Entry 7M99 (electron microscopy, 3.20 A resolution); this record covers chains A and G of the 10 polymer chains in the assembly.

Chain A (and G):
Name: TnsC
Organism: Scytonema hofmannii
Notes: chain G of this document is another copy of the same molecule, construct and numbering; everything in this record applies to it too
Chain sequence (276 residues; each row starts with the number of its first residue):
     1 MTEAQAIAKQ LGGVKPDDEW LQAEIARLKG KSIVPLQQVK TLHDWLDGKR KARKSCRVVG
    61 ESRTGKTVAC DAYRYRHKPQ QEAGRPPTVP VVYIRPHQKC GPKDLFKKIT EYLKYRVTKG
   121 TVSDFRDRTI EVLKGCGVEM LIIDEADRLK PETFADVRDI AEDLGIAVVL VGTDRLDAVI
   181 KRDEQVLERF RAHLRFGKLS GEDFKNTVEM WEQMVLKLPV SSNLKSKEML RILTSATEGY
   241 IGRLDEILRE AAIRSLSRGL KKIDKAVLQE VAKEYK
Unresolved in the structure: 1-18, 276
From the paper describing this entry:
  - catalytic residues: Glu145
  - binding site for ATP-gamma-S: Gln185, Arg189
  - self-association interface (contacts with another copy of this molecule): Gln185, Arg189
  - binding site for the 21-nt DNA strand: Lys103, Thr121

How chain A and chain G interact:
Contacting residue pairs (14):
  Gly84(A) with Arg195(G)
  Arg85(A) with His193(G), hydrogen bond (side chain-backbone)
  Pro86(A) with Arg195(G)
  Lys114(A) with Glu61(G); Arg195(G), hydrogen bond (backbone-side chain); Lys198(G)
  Tyr115(A) with Arg195(G)
  Arg116(A) with Glu61(G), salt bridge; Asp174(G); Tyr240(G), hydrogen bond
  Arg128(A) with Asp174(G), salt bridge; Asp177(G), salt bridge; Lys181(G)
  Glu131(A) with Lys181(G), salt bridge
Also at the interface, not in a pair above, chain A (9 interface residues in all): Thr118
Also at the interface, not in a pair above, chain G (12 interface residues in all): Thr41, Arg175, Ala178, Leu194

Summary:
9 residues of chain A face 12 of chain G across their interface; the contacts include 3 hydrogen bonds and 4
salt bridges. Among the polar pairs are Arg116(A)-Glu61(G), Arg128(A)-Asp174(G) and Arg128(A)-Asp177(G). The
paper reports the catalytic residue Glu145(A); a binding site for ATP-gamma-S at Gln185(A) and Arg189(A).
Chain A and chain G are both TnsC (Scytonema hofmannii); the structure, ATPgS bound TnsC filament from ShCAST
system, was determined by electron microscopy together with 7M9A, 7M9B, 7M9C and 7N6I from the same study.
